Entry 1GBL (X-ray diffraction, 2.15 A resolution); this record covers chains A and P.

Chain A:
Protein: Alpha-lytic protease
Organism: Lysobacter enzymogenes
Notes: EC 3.4.21.12
UniProt: P00778 (PRLA_LYSEN); the construct lacks a stretch of the UniProt sequence and is renumbered around it, so the offset changes along the chain: 16-19 = UniProt 202-205; 31-36 = UniProt 206-211; 38-44 = UniProt 212-218; 45-48 = UniProt 220-223; 13 more segments
Chain sequence (198 residues; numbered 16 to 245 plus 28 insertion-coded residues; 60 numbers in that range are skipped by the numbering (no residue carries them; nothing is unmodelled there); the number before each row is that of its first residue; a row labelled like 15A-15B holds insertion residues (15A, then the next letters in order)):
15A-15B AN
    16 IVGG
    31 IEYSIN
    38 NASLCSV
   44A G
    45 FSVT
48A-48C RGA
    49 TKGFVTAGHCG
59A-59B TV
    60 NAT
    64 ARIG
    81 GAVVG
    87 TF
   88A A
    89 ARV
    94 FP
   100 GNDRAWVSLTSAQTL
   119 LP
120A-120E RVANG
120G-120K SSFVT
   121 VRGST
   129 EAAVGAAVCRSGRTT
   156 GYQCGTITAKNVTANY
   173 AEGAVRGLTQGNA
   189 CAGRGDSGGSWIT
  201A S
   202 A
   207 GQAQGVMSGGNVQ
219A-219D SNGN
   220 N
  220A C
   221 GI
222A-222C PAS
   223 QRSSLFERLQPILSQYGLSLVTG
Construct notes: engineered mutation Ala190 (Met337 in P00778)
Disulfides: Cys42-Cys58, Cys137-Cys159, Cys189-Cys220A
Curated features (UniProtKB/Swiss-Prot):
  - active site (Charge relay system): His57, Asp102, Ser195

Chain P:
Protein: Methoxysuccinyl-ala-ala-pro-leucine boronic acid inhibitor
Chain sequence (5 residues; each row starts with the number of its first residue; the depositors numbered this strand downwards along its sequence, so these rows (ascending numbers) run in the REVERSE of the deposited 5'-to-3' order):
     1 LPAAX
Unresolved in the structure: 5
Modified / non-standard residues: Leu1 (leucine boronic acid; BLE); MSU (succinic acid monomethyl ester) at position 5

Chain A / chain P interface:
Pairs across the interface (18; chain A residue first):
  His57(A) - Leu1(P)  hydrogen bond (side chain-backbone)
  His57(A) - Pro2(P)
  Tyr171(A) - Pro2(P)
  Tyr171(A) - Ala3(P)
  Tyr171(A) - Ala4(P)
  Ala190(A) - Leu1(P)
  Gly191(A) - Leu1(P)
  Arg192(A) - Leu1(P)
  Gly193(A) - Leu1(P)
  Asp194(A) - Leu1(P)
  Ser195(A) - Leu1(P)  covalent bond
  Ser214(A) - Leu1(P)  hydrogen bond (backbone-backbone)
  Ser214(A) - Pro2(P)
  Gly215(A) - Leu1(P)
  Gly215(A) - Ala3(P)
  Gly216(A) - Ala3(P)  hydrogen bond (backbone-backbone)
  Gly216(A) - Ala4(P)
  Val218(A) - Leu1(P)
Also at the interface, not in a pair above, chain A (18 interface residues in all): Phe94, Asn170, Glu174, Met213, Asn217, Leu227

Summary:
The interface between chain A and chain P involves 18 residues on one side and 4 on the other; the contacts
include 1 covalent bond and 3 hydrogen bonds. Among the polar pairs are His57(A)-Leu1(P), Ser214(A)-Leu1(P)
and Gly216(A)-Ala3(P).
Chain A is Alpha-lytic protease (Lysobacter enzymogenes) and chain P is Methoxysuccinyl-ala-ala-pro-leucine
boronic acid inhibitor; the structure, Alpha-lytic protease with met 190 replaced by ala complex with
methoxysuccinyl-ala-ala-pro-leucine boronic acid, was determined by X-ray diffraction (same publication as
1GBB, 1GBC, 1GBD, 1GBF, 1GBH, 1GBI, 1GBK and 1GBM).
